PDB entry 1T2K | X-ray diffraction, 3.00 A resolution | chains E and A of the 6 polymer chains in the assembly

Chain E:
Molecule: 31-nt DNA strand
Sequence (31 nucleotides; numbered 1 to 31; the number before each row is that of its first residue):
     1 TAAATGACAT AGGAAAACTG AAAGGGAGAA G

Chain A:
Molecule: Interferon regulatory factor 3
Organism: Homo sapiens
Notes: fragment: N-terminal DNA binding domain
Reference sequence: Q14653 (IRF3_HUMAN); residues 1-112 here = UniProt positions 1-112
Amino-acid sequence (112 residues; row label = number of the first residue in the row):
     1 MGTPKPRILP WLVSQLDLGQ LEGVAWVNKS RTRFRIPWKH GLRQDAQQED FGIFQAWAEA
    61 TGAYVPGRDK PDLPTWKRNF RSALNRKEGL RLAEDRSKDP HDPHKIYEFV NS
Disordered / not traced: 1-2
UniProt features mapped onto this chain:
  - DNA-binding region: Lys5 to Asn111 (IRF tryptophan pentad repeat)
  - modified residue: Thr3 (Phosphothreonine), Ser14 (Phosphoserine), Thr75 (Phosphothreonine), Ser97 (Phosphoserine)
  - natural variant: Glu49 (deletion: Decreased IFNB induction upon Sendai virus infection)
  - mutagenesis: Lys77 to Arg78 (Abolishes nuclear localization), Arg86 to Lys87 (No effect on subcellular localization)
Reported in the primary citation:
  - binding site for the 31-nt DNA strand (chain E): His40, Leu42, Arg81, Arg86
  - specificity-determining residues: Leu42, Arg78, Arg86 (proposed by the authors, not directly observed)
  - binding site for the 31-nt DNA strand: Arg78
  - specificity-determining residues: Leu42

How chain E and chain A interact:
Pairs across the interface (15; chain E residue first):
  DT10(E) - Leu42(A)  base contact
  DA11(E) - His40(A)  hydrogen bond to the sugar
  DA11(E) - Gly41(A)  hydrogen bond to the phosphate
  DA11(E) - Leu42(A)  sugar contact
  DA11(E) - Pro74(A)  phosphate contact
  DG12(E) - His40(A)  sugar contact
  DG12(E) - Gly41(A)  hydrogen bond to the phosphate
  DG12(E) - Pro74(A)  phosphate contact
  DG12(E) - Lys77(A)  salt bridge to the phosphate
  DG13(E) - Trp38(A)  hydrogen bond to the phosphate
  DG13(E) - Arg81(A)  salt bridge to the phosphate
  DG13(E) - Lys105(A)  salt bridge to the phosphate
  DA14(E) - Arg81(A)  salt bridge to the phosphate
  DA15(E) - Arg86(A)  base contact
  DA16(E) - Arg86(A)  base contact
Other interface residues (no listed pair), chain E (8 interface residues in all): DA9
Other interface residues (no listed pair), chain A (13 interface residues in all): Lys39, Phe51, Asn85, Ser97

Summary:
8 residues of chain E and 13 residues of chain A are in contact; the contacts include 4 hydrogen bonds and 4
salt bridges. Polar contacts include DA11(E)-His40(A), DA11(E)-Gly41(A) and DG12(E)-Gly41(A). The paper
reports a binding site for the 31-nt DNA strand (chain E) at His40(A), Leu42(A) and Arg81(A) among others; a
binding site for the 31-nt DNA strand at Arg78(A).
Chain E is a 31-nt DNA strand and chain A is Interferon regulatory factor 3 (Homo sapiens); the structure,
Structure Of The DNA Binding Domains Of IRF3, ATF-2 and Jun Bound To DNA, was determined by X-ray diffraction.
